3CCV - chains A and 0 of the 31 polymer chains in the assembly; structure by X-ray diffraction, 2.90 A resolution.

Chain A:
Protein: 50S ribosomal protein L2P
Organism: Haloarcula marismortui
UniProt: P20276 (RL2_HALMA); residues 0-239 here correspond to UniProt positions 1-240 (UniProt number = residue number + 1)
Sequence (240 residues; each row starts with the number of its first residue; numbering starts at 0):
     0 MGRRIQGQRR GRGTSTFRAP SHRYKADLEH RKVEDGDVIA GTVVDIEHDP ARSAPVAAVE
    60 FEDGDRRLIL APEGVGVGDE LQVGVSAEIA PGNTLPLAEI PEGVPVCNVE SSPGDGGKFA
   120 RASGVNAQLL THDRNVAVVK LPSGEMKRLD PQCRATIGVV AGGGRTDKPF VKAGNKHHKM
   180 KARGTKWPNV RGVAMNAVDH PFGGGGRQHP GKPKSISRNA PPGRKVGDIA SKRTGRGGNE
Unresolved in the structure: 0, 238-239
Metal / ion sites: Mg2+ site 1: Leu27 (shared with G1873(0) of chain 0); Mg2+ site 2: Asn188 (shared with A1845(0), U1846(0), G1884(0) of chain 0); Sr2+: Phe201, His208 (shared with A2633(0) of chain 0); Mg2+ site 3: Gln207 (shared with U1883(0), U2012(0), G2013(0) of chain 0)

Chain 0:
Molecule: 23S ribosomal RNA
Organism: Haloarcula marismortui
Notes: engineered mutation(s): G2099A, G2616A
Sequence (2923 nucleotides; each row starts with the number of its first residue):
     1 GUUGGCUACU AUGCCAGCUG GUGGAUUGCU CGGCUCAGGC GCUGAUGAAG GACGUGCCAA
    61 GCUGCGAUAA GCUGUGGGGA GCCGCACGGA GGCGAAGAAC CACAGAUUUC CGAAUGAGAA
   121 UCUCUCUAAC AAUUGCUUCG CGCAAUGAGG AACCCCGAGA ACUGAAACAU CUCAGUAUCG
   181 GGAGGAACAG AAAACGCAAC GUGAUGUCGU UAGUAACCGC GAGUGAACGC GAUACAGCCC
   241 AAACCGAAGC CCUCACGGGC AAUGUGGUGU CAGGGCUACC UCUCAUCAGC CGACCGUCUU
   301 CACGAAGUCU CUUGGAAUAG AGCGUGAUAC AGGGUGACAA CCCCGUACUG AAGACCAGUA
   361 CGCUGUGCGG UAGUGCCAGA GUAGCGGGGG UUGGAUAUCC CUCGCGAAUA ACGCAGGCAU
   421 CGACUGCGAA GGCUAAACAC AACCUGAGAC CGAUAGUGAA CAAGUAGUGU GAACGAACGC
   481 UGCAAAGUAC CCUCAGAAGG GAGGCGAAAU AGAGCAUGAA AUCAGUUGGC GAUCGAGCGA
   541 CAGGGCAUAC AAGGUCCCUU GACGAAUGAC CGAGACGCGA GUCUCCAGUA AGACUCACGG
   601 GAAGCCGAUG UUCUGUCGUA CGUUUUGAAA AACGAGCCAG GGAGUGUGUC UGUAUGGCAA
   661 GUCUAACCGG AGUAUCCGGG GAGGCACAGG GAAACCGACA UGGCCGCAGG GCUUUGCCCG
   721 AGGGCCGCCG UCUUCAAGGG CGGGGAGCCA UGUGGACACG ACCCGAAUCC GGACGAUCUA
   781 CGCAUGGACA AGAUGAAGCG UGCCGAAAGG CACGUGGAAG UCUGUUAGAG UUGGUGUCCU
   841 ACAAUACCCU CUCGUGAUCU AUGUGUAGGG GUGAAAGGCC CAUCGAGUCC GGCAACAGCU
   901 GGUUCCAAUC GAAACAUGUC GAAGCAUGAC CUCCGCCGAG GUAGUCUGUG AGGUAGAGCG
   961 ACCGAUUGGU GUGUCCGCCU CCGAGAGGAG UCGGCACACC UGUCAAACUC CAAACUUACA
  1021 GACGCUGUUU GACGCGGGGA UUCCGGUGCG CGGGGUAAGC CUGUGUACCA GGAGGGGAAC
  1081 AACCCAGAGA UAGGUUAAGG UCCCCAAGUG UGGAUUAAGU GUAAUCCUCU GAAGGUGGUC
  1141 UCGAGCCCUA GACAGCCGGG AGGUGAGCUU AGAAGCAGCU ACCCUCUAAG AAAAGCGUAA
  1201 CAGCUUACCG GCCGAGGUUU GAGGCGCCCA AAAUGAUCGG GACUCAAAUC CACCACCGAG
  1261 ACCUGUCCGU ACCACUCAUA CUGGUAAUCG AGUAGAUUGG CGCUCUAAUU GGAUGGAAGC
  1321 AGGGGCGAGA GCUCCUGUGG ACCGAUUAGU GACGAAAAUC CUGGCCAUAG UAGCAGCGAU
  1381 AGUCGGGUGA GAACCCCGAC GGCCUAAUGG AUAAGGGUUC CUCAGCACUG CUGAUCAGCU
  1441 GAGGGUUAGC CGGUCCUAAG UCUCACCGCA ACUCGACUGA GACGAAAUGG GAAACAGGUU
  1501 AAUAUUCCUG UGCCAUCAUG CAGUGAAAGU UGACGCCCUG GGGUCGAUCA CGCCGGGCAU
  1561 UCGCCCGGUC GAACCGUCCA ACUCCGUGGA AGCCGUAAUG GCAGGAAGCG GACGAACGGC
  1621 GGCAUAGGGA AACGUGAUUC AACCUGGGGC CCAUGAAAAG ACGAGCAUGA UGUCCGUACC
  1681 GAGAACCGAC ACAGGUGUCC AUGGCGGCGA AAGCCAAGGC CUGUCGGGAG CAACCAACGU
  1741 UAGGGAAUUC GGCAAGUUAG UCCCGUACCU UCGGAAGAAG GGAUGCCUGC UCCGGAACGG
  1801 AGCAGGUCGC AGUGACUCGG AAGCUCGGAC UGUCUAGUAA CAACAUAGGU GACCGCAAAU
  1861 CCGCAAGGAC UCGUACGGUC ACUGAAUCCU GCCCAGUGCA GGUAUCUGAA CACCUCGUAC
  1921 AAGAGGACGA AGGACCUGUC AACGGCGGGG GUAACUAUGA CCCUCUUAAG GUAGCGUAGU
  1981 ACCUUGCCGC AUCAGUAGCG GCUUGCAUGA AUGGAUUAAC CAGAGCUUCA CUGUCCCAAC
  2041 GUUGGGCCCG GUGAACUGUA CAUUCCAGUG CGGAGUCUGG AGACACCCAG GGGGAAGCAA
  2101 AGACCCUAUG GAGCUUUACU GCAGGCUGUC GCUGAGACGU GGUCGCCGAU GUGCAGCAUA
  2161 GGUAGGAGUC GUUACAGAGG UACCCGCGCU AGCGGGCCAC CCAGACAACA GUGAAAUACU
  2221 ACCCGUCGGU GACUGCGACU CUCACUCCGG GAGGAGGACA CCGAUAGCCG GGCAGUUUGA
  2281 CUGGGGCGGU ACGCGCUCGA AAAGAUAUCG AGCGCGCCCU AUGGUCAUCU CAGCCGGGAC
  2341 AGAGACCCGG CGAAGAGUGC AAGAGCAAAA GAUGACUUGA CAGUGUUCUU CCCAACGAGG
  2401 AACGCUGACG CGAAAGCGUG GUCUAGCGAA CCAAUUAGCC UGCUUGAUGC GGGCAAUUGA
  2461 UGACAGAAAA GCUACCCUAG GGAUAACAGA GUCGUCACUC GCAAGAGCAC AUAUCGACCG
  2521 AGUGGCUUGC UACCUCGAUG UCGGUUCCCU CCAUCCUGCC CGUGCAGAAG CGGGCAAGGG
  2581 UGAGGUUGUU CGCCUAUUAA AGGAGGUCGU GAGCUAGGUU UAGACCGUCG UGAGACAGGU
  2641 CGGCUGCUAU CUACUGGGUG UGUAAUGGUG UCUGACAAGA ACGACCGUAU AGUACGAGAG
  2701 GAACUACGGU UGGUGGCCAC UGGUGUACCG GUUGUUCGAG AGAGCACGUG CCGGGUAGCC
  2761 ACGCCACACG GGGUAAGAGC UGAACGCAUC UAAGCUCGAA ACCCACUUGG AAAAGAGACA
  2821 CCGCCGAGGU CCCGCGUACA AGACGCGGUC GAUAGACUCG GGGUGUGCGC GUCGAGGUAA
  2881 CGAGACGUUA AGCCCACGAG CACUAACAGA CCAAAGCCAU CAU
Unresolved in the structure: 1-9, 126-127, 715, 971-998, 1560, 1952-1963, 2137-2236, 2339-2343, 2665-2666, 2915-2923
Modified residues: 1MA (6-hydro-1-methyladenosine-5'-monophosphate) at position 628, OMU (o2'-methyluridine 5'-monophosphate) at position 2587, OMG (o2'-methylguanosine-5'-monophosphate) at position 2588, UR3 (3-methyluridine-5'-monophoshate) at position 2619, PSU (pseudouridine-5'-monophosphate) at position 2621
Metal / ion sites: Na+ site 1 near U12 (its only coordinating residue here); Mg2+ site 1 near G28 (its only coordinating residue here); Na+ site 2: C40, G41, C443; Na+ site 3: G56, G61; Sr2+ site 1: A86 (shared with 1 residue of chain T); Na+ site 4 near U108 (its only coordinating residue here); Mg2+ site 2 near U115 (its only coordinating residue here); Na+ site 5: C130, U146; Na+ site 6: C141, G142; Sr2+ site 2: G147, A183 (shared with 1 residue of chain M); Mg2+ site 3: C162, U2276; K+ site 1: C162, U163, U172; 53 more Na+ sites not listed; 68 more Mg2+ sites not listed; 58 more Sr2+ sites not listed; 1 more K+ sites not listed

Chain A / chain 0 interface:
Contacting residue pairs (260; chain A residue first):
  Gly1(A) - A886(0)  hydrogen bond to the base
  Gly1(A) - C2114(0)  hydrogen bond to the phosphate
  Gly1(A) - C2273(0)  hydrogen bond to the phosphate
  Arg2(A) - G871(0)  hydrogen bond to the base
  Arg2(A) - U872(0)  hydrogen bond to the base
  Arg2(A) - G873(0)  base contact
  Arg2(A) - G878(0)  hydrogen bond to the base
  Arg2(A) - C879(0)  base contact
  Arg2(A) - A886(0)  base contact
  Arg3(A) - G870(0)  salt bridge to the phosphate
  Arg3(A) - G871(0)  salt bridge to the phosphate
  Arg3(A) - C1862(0)  hydrogen bond to the phosphate
  Arg3(A) - G1863(0)  salt bridge to the phosphate
  Gly6(A) - C1861(0)  hydrogen bond to the sugar
  Gly6(A) - C1880(0)  phosphate contact
  Gln7(A) - C1861(0)  hydrogen bond to the sugar
  Gln7(A) - C1862(0)  hydrogen bond to the phosphate
  Arg8(A) - G871(0)  salt bridge to the phosphate
  Arg8(A) - U872(0)  hydrogen bond to the base
  Arg8(A) - G873(0)  hydrogen bond to the base
  Arg9(A) - U1860(0)  hydrogen bond to the base
  Arg9(A) - A1869(0)  base contact
  Arg9(A) - C1870(0)  sugar contact
  Arg9(A) - U1879(0)  hydrogen bond to the phosphate
  Arg9(A) - C1880(0)  salt bridge to the phosphate
  Gly10(A) - C1861(0)  hydrogen bond to the sugar
  Gly10(A) - C1862(0)  sugar contact
  Gly10(A) - G1868(0)  hydrogen bond to the base
  Arg11(A) - U866(0)  hydrogen bond to the phosphate
  Arg11(A) - A867(0)  salt bridge to the phosphate
  Arg11(A) - G871(0)  hydrogen bond to the phosphate
  Arg11(A) - C1862(0)  hydrogen bond to the sugar
  Gly12(A) - A1869(0)  sugar contact
  Thr13(A) - U866(0)  sugar contact
  Thr13(A) - U872(0)  hydrogen bond to the phosphate
  Ser14(A) - G782(0)  hydrogen bond to the sugar
  Ser14(A) - C783(0)  sugar contact
  Thr15(A) - C781(0)  hydrogen bond to the sugar
  Thr15(A) - G782(0)  hydrogen bond to the sugar
  Thr15(A) - G873(0)  phosphate contact
  Phe16(A) - U872(0)  phosphate contact
  Phe16(A) - C1870(0)  sugar contact
  Arg17(A) - G1460(0)  salt bridge to the phosphate
  Arg17(A) - A1869(0)  phosphate contact
  Arg17(A) - C1870(0)  phosphate contact
  Ala18(A) - C1870(0)  hydrogen bond to the phosphate
  Ala18(A) - U1871(0)  phosphate contact
  Ala18(A) - C1872(0)  phosphate contact
  Ser20(A) - C1872(0)  hydrogen bond to the phosphate
  His21(A) - C783(0)  hydrogen bond to the phosphate
  His21(A) - A784(0)  salt bridge to the phosphate
  Arg22(A) - A784(0)  salt bridge to the phosphate
  Arg22(A) - U1654(0)  salt bridge to the phosphate
  Tyr23(A) - C1872(0)  base contact
  Lys24(A) - U1654(0)  sugar contact
  Lys24(A) - C1872(0)  base contact
  Ala25(A) - C1872(0)  hydrogen bond to the base
  Asp26(A) - C1872(0)  hydrogen bond to the base
  Asp26(A) - G1873(0)  phosphate contact
  Lys31(A) - G2250(0)  salt bridge to the phosphate
  Glu33(A) - G2250(0)  base contact
  His47(A) - A1653(0)  salt bridge to the phosphate
  His47(A) - U1654(0)  stacking on the base
  Pro49(A) - U1654(0)  phosphate contact
  Ala50(A) - C1872(0)  sugar contact
  Ala50(A) - G1873(0)  sugar contact
  Arg51(A) - G1873(0)  phosphate contact
  Arg51(A) - U1874(0)  salt bridge to the phosphate
  Ser52(A) - C1652(0)  hydrogen bond to the phosphate
  Ser52(A) - A1653(0)  hydrogen bond to the phosphate
  Ser110(A) - A1857(0)  hydrogen bond to the phosphate
  Ser111(A) - C2248(0)  hydrogen bond to the sugar
  Pro112(A) - C2248(0)  hydrogen bond to the sugar
  Gly113(A) - G2249(0)  sugar contact
  Asp114(A) - G2249(0)  phosphate contact
  Lys117(A) - C1856(0)  sugar contact
  Lys117(A) - A1857(0)  phosphate contact
  Lys117(A) - U1874(0)  hydrogen bond to the sugar
  Phe118(A) - G1855(0)  base contact
  Phe118(A) - U1874(0)  sugar contact
  Ala119(A) - U1874(0)  hydrogen bond to the sugar
  Ala119(A) - A1875(0)  hydrogen bond to the phosphate
  Arg120(A) - G1873(0)  salt bridge to the phosphate
  Arg120(A) - U1874(0)  salt bridge to the phosphate
  Arg120(A) - A1875(0)  hydrogen bond to the phosphate
  Ala121(A) - U1874(0)  phosphate contact
  Ala121(A) - A1875(0)  hydrogen bond to the phosphate
  Ala121(A) - C1876(0)  sugar contact
  Ala121(A) - G1877(0)  sugar contact
  Ser122(A) - C1876(0)  hydrogen bond to the sugar
  Gly123(A) - C1876(0)  hydrogen bond to the base
  Val124(A) - A1875(0)  phosphate contact
  Val124(A) - C1876(0)  base contact
  Leu140(A) - G1855(0)  base contact
  Pro141(A) - G1855(0)  base contact
  Pro141(A) - A1875(0)  sugar contact
  Pro141(A) - C1876(0)  phosphate contact
  Ser142(A) - G1855(0)  hydrogen bond to the base
  Ser142(A) - A1875(0)  hydrogen bond to the sugar
  Glu144(A) - G1855(0)  hydrogen bond to the sugar
  Lys146(A) - G1855(0)  hydrogen bond to the phosphate
  Lys146(A) - C1856(0)  salt bridge to the phosphate
  Asp149(A) - G2254(0)  sugar contact
  Asp149(A) - A2255(0)  sugar contact
  Gly162(A) - C1876(0)  base contact
  Gly163(A) - C1876(0)  hydrogen bond to the base
  Arg164(A) - C1652(0)  hydrogen bond to the base
  Arg164(A) - C1876(0)  hydrogen bond to the phosphate
  Arg164(A) - G1877(0)  salt bridge to the phosphate
  Thr165(A) - C1652(0)  base contact
  Thr165(A) - C1876(0)  hydrogen bond to the sugar
  Lys167(A) - C1652(0)  hydrogen bond to the base
  Pro168(A) - G1848(0)  phosphate contact
  Phe169(A) - C1652(0)  stacking on the base
  Phe169(A) - A1847(0)  hydrogen bond to the phosphate
  Phe169(A) - G1848(0)  hydrogen bond to the phosphate
  Val170(A) - A1847(0)  hydrogen bond to the sugar
  Lys171(A) - G820(0)  salt bridge to the phosphate
  Ala172(A) - G820(0)  hydrogen bond to the base
  Ala172(A) - A857(0)  base contact
  Ala172(A) - U1846(0)  hydrogen bond to the sugar
  Gly173(A) - G820(0)  hydrogen bond to the base
  Gly173(A) - A857(0)  phosphate contact
  Lys175(A) - A1847(0)  salt bridge to the phosphate
  His176(A) - A857(0)  sugar contact
  His177(A) - A857(0)  salt bridge to the phosphate
  His177(A) - A1653(0)  stacking on the base
  Lys178(A) - C1652(0)  hydrogen bond to the base
  Lys178(A) - A1653(0)  sugar contact
  Lys180(A) - C783(0)  phosphate contact
  Arg182(A) - U1871(0)  phosphate contact
  Arg182(A) - G1878(0)  salt bridge to the phosphate
  Gly183(A) - C1870(0)  phosphate contact
  Gly183(A) - U1871(0)  hydrogen bond to the phosphate
  Gly183(A) - U1879(0)  phosphate contact
  Thr184(A) - U1879(0)  hydrogen bond to the phosphate
  Lys185(A) - G873(0)  salt bridge to the phosphate
  Lys185(A) - A874(0)  salt bridge to the phosphate
  Trp186(A) - A857(0)  base contact
  Trp186(A) - U1846(0)  sugar contact
  Trp186(A) - A1847(0)  hydrogen bond to the phosphate
  Pro187(A) - A874(0)  sugar contact
  Pro187(A) - A1845(0)  phosphate contact
  Pro187(A) - U1846(0)  phosphate contact
  Asn188(A) - A1845(0)  phosphate contact
  Asn188(A) - U1846(0)  hydrogen bond to the phosphate
  Val189(A) - A874(0)  sugar contact
  Val189(A) - A875(0)  sugar contact
  Val189(A) - C1844(0)  sugar contact
  Val189(A) - A1845(0)  phosphate contact
  Arg190(A) - C1844(0)  salt bridge to the phosphate
  Arg190(A) - A1845(0)  salt bridge to the phosphate
  Arg190(A) - C1882(0)  phosphate contact
  Arg190(A) - U1883(0)  salt bridge to the phosphate
  Arg190(A) - G1884(0)  base contact
  Gly191(A) - C1882(0)  hydrogen bond to the phosphate
  Val192(A) - C1882(0)  hydrogen bond to the phosphate
  Ala193(A) - A875(0)  hydrogen bond to the sugar
  Met194(A) - A875(0)  base contact
  Asn195(A) - G877(0)  hydrogen bond to the sugar
  Ala196(A) - C2114(0)  sugar contact
  Ala196(A) - U2115(0)  phosphate contact
  Val197(A) - G877(0)  base contact
  Val197(A) - C2114(0)  phosphate contact
  Asp198(A) - G873(0)  hydrogen bond to the base
  Asp198(A) - A875(0)  base contact
  His199(A) - A1881(0)  salt bridge to the phosphate
  Phe201(A) - A1881(0)  phosphate contact
  Phe201(A) - C1882(0)  phosphate contact
  Gly203(A) - A2633(0)  phosphate contact
  Gly203(A) - G2634(0)  phosphate contact
  Gly204(A) - A2633(0)  hydrogen bond to the phosphate
  Gly204(A) - G2634(0)  hydrogen bond to the phosphate
  Gly205(A) - C2625(0)  phosphate contact
  Gly205(A) - G2634(0)  hydrogen bond to the base
  Arg206(A) - C2626(0)  phosphate contact
  Arg206(A) - C2629(0)  base contact
  Arg206(A) - G2630(0)  hydrogen bond to the base
  Gln207(A) - A1843(0)  phosphate contact
  Gln207(A) - C1844(0)  hydrogen bond to the phosphate
  Gln207(A) - U2012(0)  hydrogen bond to the sugar
  Gln207(A) - C2625(0)  hydrogen bond to the phosphate
  His208(A) - G1944(0)  salt bridge to the phosphate
  His208(A) - G2630(0)  hydrogen bond to the base
  His208(A) - G2632(0)  phosphate contact
  Pro209(A) - C1943(0)  sugar contact
  Pro209(A) - G1944(0)  phosphate contact
  Gly210(A) - U2631(0)  sugar contact
  Gly210(A) - G2632(0)  sugar contact
  Lys211(A) - C1943(0)  sugar contact
  Lys211(A) - U2116(0)  phosphate contact
  Pro212(A) - G1898(0)  sugar contact
  Pro212(A) - A1942(0)  base contact
  Pro212(A) - C1943(0)  sugar contact
  Lys213(A) - A1881(0)  sugar contact
  Lys213(A) - C1882(0)  sugar contact
  Lys213(A) - A1942(0)  salt bridge to the phosphate
  Ser214(A) - G1898(0)  hydrogen bond to the sugar
  Ser214(A) - C1899(0)  sugar contact
  Ile215(A) - C1899(0)  sugar contact
  Ser216(A) - C1899(0)  sugar contact
  Ser216(A) - A1900(0)  phosphate contact
  Arg217(A) - C1853(0)  hydrogen bond to the sugar
  Arg217(A) - A1859(0)  hydrogen bond to the phosphate
  Arg217(A) - U1860(0)  salt bridge to the phosphate
  Arg217(A) - A1900(0)  hydrogen bond to the phosphate
  Asn218(A) - G2124(0)  hydrogen bond to the base
  Asn218(A) - G2125(0)  hydrogen bond to the sugar
  Asn218(A) - C2126(0)  sugar contact
  Pro220(A) - A2123(0)  base contact
  Pro220(A) - G2272(0)  base contact
  Pro221(A) - C1861(0)  phosphate contact
  Pro221(A) - C1862(0)  phosphate contact
  Pro221(A) - G2124(0)  sugar contact
  Pro221(A) - G2272(0)  sugar contact
  Gly222(A) - G2272(0)  sugar contact
  Arg223(A) - G2270(0)  sugar contact
  Arg223(A) - G2271(0)  salt bridge to the phosphate
  Arg223(A) - G2272(0)  salt bridge to the phosphate
  Lys224(A) - U1860(0)  salt bridge to the phosphate
  Lys224(A) - C1861(0)  phosphate contact
  Val225(A) - C1880(0)  sugar contact
  Val225(A) - A1881(0)  phosphate contact
  Gly226(A) - C1880(0)  hydrogen bond to the sugar
  Gly226(A) - A1881(0)  sugar contact
  Asp227(A) - G1851(0)  hydrogen bond to the base
  Asp227(A) - A1852(0)  sugar contact
  Asp227(A) - A1942(0)  sugar contact
  Ile228(A) - A1852(0)  hydrogen bond to the sugar
  Ile228(A) - C1853(0)  sugar contact
  Ile228(A) - U1860(0)  sugar contact
  Ile228(A) - C1880(0)  sugar contact
  Ala229(A) - C1853(0)  sugar contact
  Ala229(A) - C1899(0)  sugar contact
  Ala229(A) - A1900(0)  sugar contact
  Ser230(A) - A1852(0)  phosphate contact
  Ser230(A) - C1853(0)  phosphate contact
  Ser230(A) - C1899(0)  hydrogen bond to the sugar
  Ser230(A) - A1900(0)  sugar contact
  Lys231(A) - A1852(0)  phosphate contact
  Lys231(A) - C1853(0)  salt bridge to the phosphate
  Lys231(A) - C1854(0)  salt bridge to the phosphate
  Lys231(A) - A1900(0)  sugar contact
  Lys231(A) - G1938(0)  hydrogen bond to the base
  Arg232(A) - A1852(0)  sugar contact
  Arg232(A) - U1939(0)  hydrogen bond to the phosphate
  Thr233(A) - G1851(0)  sugar contact
  Thr233(A) - U1939(0)  hydrogen bond to the sugar
  Thr233(A) - C1940(0)  sugar contact
  Thr233(A) - A1942(0)  hydrogen bond to the sugar
  Gly234(A) - G1851(0)  sugar contact
  Gly234(A) - A1941(0)  sugar contact
  Gly234(A) - A1942(0)  hydrogen bond to the phosphate
  Arg235(A) - U1850(0)  hydrogen bond to the phosphate
  Arg235(A) - G1851(0)  salt bridge to the phosphate
  Arg235(A) - A1941(0)  base contact
  Gly236(A) - U1939(0)  phosphate contact
  Gly236(A) - C1940(0)  phosphate contact
  Gly236(A) - A1941(0)  phosphate contact
  Gly237(A) - U1939(0)  phosphate contact
Also at the interface, not in a pair above, chain A (123 interface residues in all): Gln5, Leu27, Val32, Ala181, Gly202
Also at the interface, not in a pair above, chain 0 (103 interface residues in all): A819, U858, G865, A876, A1459, C1651, G1655, U2117, G2251, A2274

Overview:
The interface between chain A and chain 0 involves 123 residues on one side and 103 on the other; the contacts
include 89 hydrogen bonds, 36 salt bridges and 3 aromatic stacking contacts. Polar contacts include
Gly1(A)-A886(0), Arg2(A)-G871(0) and Arg2(A)-U872(0).
Chain A is 50S ribosomal protein L2P and chain 0 is 23S ribosomal RNA, both from Haloarcula marismortui; the
structure, Structure of Anisomycin resistant 50S Ribosomal Subunit: 23S rRNA mutation G2616A, was determined
by X-ray diffraction (same publication as 3CC2, 3CC4, 3CC7, 3CCE, 3CCJ, 3CCL and 6 further entries).
